PDB entry 6GLB | X-ray diffraction, 2.00 A resolution | chain A

# Chain A
Name: Tyrosine-protein kinase JAK3
Source organism: Homo sapiens
Notes: EC 2.7.10.2
UniProtKB: P52333 (JAK3_HUMAN); numbering as in UniProt (aligned over 812-1103)
Sequence (294 residues; row label = number of the first residue in the row):
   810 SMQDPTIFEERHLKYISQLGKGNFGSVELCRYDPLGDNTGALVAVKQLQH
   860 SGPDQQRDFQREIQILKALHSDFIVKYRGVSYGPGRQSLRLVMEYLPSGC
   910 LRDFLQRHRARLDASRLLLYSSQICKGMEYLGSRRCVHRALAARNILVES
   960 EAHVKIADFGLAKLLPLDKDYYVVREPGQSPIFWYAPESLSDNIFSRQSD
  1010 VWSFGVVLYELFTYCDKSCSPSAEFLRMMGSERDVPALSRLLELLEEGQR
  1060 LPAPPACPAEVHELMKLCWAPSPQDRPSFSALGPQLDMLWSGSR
Disordered / not traced: 810-812, 985-987
Construct notes: expression tag (810-811); conflict Ala949 (Asp in P52333), Ser1040 (Cys in P52333), Ser1048 (Cys in P52333)
Small-molecule neighbours:
  - F48 (3-[5-(3-cyclohexyl-3,5,8,10-tetrazatricyclo[7.3.0.02,6]dodeca-1(9),2(6),4,7,11-pentaen-4-yl)furan-2-yl]propanenitrile): Leu828, Gly829, Val836, Ala853, Val884, Met902, Glu903, Tyr904, Leu905, Gly908, Cys909, Arg911, Arg953, Asn954, Leu956, Ala966, Asp967
  - 1-phenylurea (PHU): Phe992, Trp1011, Val1015, Pro1030, Phe1034, Met1037, Leu1050, Leu1054, Gln1058, Arg1059, Leu1060, Trp1078
Swiss-Prot annotation at these positions:
  - binding site (ATP): Leu828 to Val836, Lys855
  - modified residue (Phosphotyrosine): Tyr904, Tyr939, Tyr980, Tyr981
  - natural variant: Leu910 (L910S: In T(-)B(+)NK(-) SCID)
  - mutagenesis: Lys855 (K855A: More than 90% loss of STAT5a activation), Tyr904 (Y904F: About 40% loss of STAT5a activation), Tyr939 (Y939F: About 80% loss of STAT5a activation)

# Summary
Chain A binds compound F48 and 1-phenylurea. UniProt lists 10 ATP-binding residues and 3 mutagenesis sites.
Chain A is Tyrosine-protein kinase JAK3 (Homo sapiens); the structure, Crystal structure of JAK3 in complex
with Compound 20 (FM484), was determined by X-ray diffraction, deposited together with 6GL9 and 6GLA.
